PDB entry 8SI9 | electron microscopy, 2.98 A resolution | chains B and J of the 9 polymer chains in the assembly

Chain B:
Name: Gamma-aminobutyric acid receptor subunit alpha-1
Organism: Homo sapiens
Reference sequence: P14867 (GBRA1_HUMAN); the construct has insertions or renumbered stretches relative to UniProt, so the offset changes along the chain: 1-312 = UniProt 28-339; 320-358 = UniProt 418-456
Chain sequence (358 residues; numbered 1 to 358; the number before each row is that of its first residue):
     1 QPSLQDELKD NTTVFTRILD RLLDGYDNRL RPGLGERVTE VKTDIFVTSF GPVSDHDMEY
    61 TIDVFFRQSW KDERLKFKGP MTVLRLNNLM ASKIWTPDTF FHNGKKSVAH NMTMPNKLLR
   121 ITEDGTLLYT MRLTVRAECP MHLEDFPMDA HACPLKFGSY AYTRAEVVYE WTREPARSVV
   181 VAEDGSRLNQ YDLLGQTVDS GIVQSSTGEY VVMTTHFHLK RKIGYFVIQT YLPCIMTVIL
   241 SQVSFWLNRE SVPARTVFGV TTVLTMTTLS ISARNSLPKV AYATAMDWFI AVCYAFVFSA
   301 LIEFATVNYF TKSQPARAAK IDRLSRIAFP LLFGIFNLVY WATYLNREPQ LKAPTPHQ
Disordered / not traced: 1-10, 348-358
Sequence notes: linker (313-319)
Swiss-Prot annotation at these positions:
  - binding site (4-aminobutanoate): R67, T130
  - binding site (3alpha-hydroxy-5alpha-pregnan-11,20-dione): W246
  - glycosylation (N-linked (GlcNAc...) asparagine): N11, N111
Cystine bridges: C139-C153
Covalently attached groups: glycan linked to N111
Ligand contacts:
  - gamma-amino-butanoic acid (ABU): F65, R67, L118, T130
  - allopregnanolone (Y4B): I239, Q242, V243, W246, P330
From the paper describing this entry:
  - binding site for allopregnanolone: Q242, W246
  - conformationally variable residues: W246
  - mutagenesis - Q242L: abolished signaling in response to neurosteroids (citing earlier work)
  - mutagenesis - W246L: abolished signaling in response to allopregnanolone (citing earlier work)

Chain J:
Name: IgG2b Fab Heavy Chain
Organism: Mus musculus
Notes: antibody fragment or engineered binder
Chain sequence (454 residues; each row starts with the number of its first residue):
     1 EVQLQQSGAE LVKPGASVKL SCTASGFNIK DTYMYWVKQR PEQGLEWIGR IDPANGDTKY
    61 DPKFQGKATI TTDTFSNTAY LQLSSLTSED TAVYYCARKG LRWAMDYWGQ GTSVTVSTAK
   121 TTPPSVYPLA PGCGDTTGSS VTLGCLVKGY FPESVTVTWN SGSLSSSVHT FPALLQSGLY
   181 TMSSSVTVPS STWPSQTVTC SVAHPASSTT VDKKLEPSGP ISTINPCPPC KECHKCPAPN
   241 LEGGPSVFIF PPNIKDVLMI SLTPKVTCVV VDVSEDDPDV QISWFVNNVE VHTAQTQTHR
   301 EDYNSTIRVV STLPIQHQDW MSGKEFKCKV NNKDLPSPIE RTISKIKGLV RAPQVYILPP
   361 PAEQLSRKDV SLTCLVVGFN PGDISVEWTS NGHTEENYKD TAPVLDSDGS YFIYSKLNMK
   421 TSKWEKTDSF SCNVRHEGLK NYYLKKTISR SPGK
Disordered / not traced: 1, 118-454
Cystine bridges: C22-C96

Chain B / chain J interface:
Residue-residue contacts (14):
  K42(B) - D31(J)
  K42(B) - K99(J)
  K71(B) - D31(J)
  E170(B) - R102(J)  hydrogen bond (side chain-backbone)
  E170(B) - W103(J)  hydrogen bond
  W171(B) - W103(J)
  T172(B) - Y33(J)  hydrogen bond (backbone-side chain)
  T172(B) - W103(J)
  R173(B) - W103(J)
  E174(B) - Y35(J)
  E174(B) - R50(J)  salt bridge
  E174(B) - W103(J)
  P175(B) - W103(J)
  S200(B) - R102(J)
Interface residues without a listed pair, chain B (11 interface residues in all): R177, I202
Interface residues without a listed pair, chain J (8 interface residues in all): K59

Summary:
11 residues of chain B face 8 of chain J across their interface, with 3 hydrogen bonds and 1 salt bridge.
Polar contacts include E174(B)-R50(J), E170(B)-R102(J) and E170(B)-W103(J). The paper reports a binding site
for allopregnanolone at Q242(B) and W246(B); Q242L of chain B abolishes signaling in response to
neurosteroids.
Chain B is Gamma-aminobutyric acid receptor subunit alpha-1 (Homo sapiens) and chain J is IgG2b Fab Heavy
Chain (Mus musculus); the structure, Human GABAA receptor alpha1-beta2-gamma2 subtype in complex with GABA
plus allopregnanolone, was determined by electron microscopy (same publication as 8SGO and 8SID).
